PDB entry 1CC0 | X-ray diffraction, 5.00 A resolution (low resolution: residue-level contacts below are approximate; hydrogen-bond / salt-bridge calls are withheld) | chains A and E

[Chain A]
Molecule: transforming protein rhoA
From: Homo sapiens
Reference sequence: P61586 (RHOA_HUMAN); residues 1-190 here = UniProt positions 1-190
Chain sequence (190 residues; each row starts with the number of its first residue):
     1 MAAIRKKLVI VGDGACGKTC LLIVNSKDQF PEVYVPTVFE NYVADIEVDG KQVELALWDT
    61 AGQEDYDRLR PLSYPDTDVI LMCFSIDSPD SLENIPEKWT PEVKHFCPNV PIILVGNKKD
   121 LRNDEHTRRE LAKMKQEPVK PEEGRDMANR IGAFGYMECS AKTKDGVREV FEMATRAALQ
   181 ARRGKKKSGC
Disordered / not traced: 1-3
Sequence notes: conflict Asn-25 (Phe in P61586)
Metal / ion sites: Mg2+: Thr-19, Thr-37 (together with GDP)
Ligand contacts: GDP (guanosine-5'-diphosphate): Asp-13, Gly-14, Ala-15, Cys-16, Gly-17, Lys-18, Thr-19, Cys-20, Phe-30, Val-35, Thr-37, Gln-63, Lys-118, Asp-120, Leu-121, Ser-160, Ala-161, Lys-162

[Chain E]
Molecule: rho GDP dissociation inhibitor alpha
From: Homo sapiens
Reference sequence: P52565 (GDIR_HUMAN); residue numbers follow UniProt; this construct covers 1-204
Chain sequence (204 residues; row label = number of the first residue in the row):
     1 MAEQEPTAEQ LAQIAAENEE DEHSVNYKPP AQKSIQEIQE LDKDDESLRK YKEALLGRVA
    61 VSADPNVPNV VVTGLTLVCS SAPGPLELDL TGDLESFKKQ SFVLKEGVEY RIKISFRVNR
   121 EIVSGMKYIQ HTYRKGVKID KTDYMVGSYG PRAEEYEFLT PVEEAPKGML ARGSYSIKSR
   181 FTDDDKTDHL SWEWNLTIKK DWKD
Disordered / not traced: 1-23, 204

[How chain A and chain E interact]
Residue-residue contacts - 23 pairs, chain A then chain E:
  Tyr-34(A) / Asp-45(E)
  Tyr-34(A) / Glu-46(E)
  Glu-40(A) / Arg-49(E)
  Glu-40(A) / Glu-53(E)
  Tyr-66(A) / Lys-50(E)
  Arg-68(A) / Ala-31(E)
  Arg-68(A) / Gln-32(E)
  Arg-68(A) / Ser-34(E)
  Arg-68(A) / Ile-122(E)
  Leu-69(A) / Ala-54(E)
  Leu-69(A) / Ile-122(E)
  Pro-71(A) / Ser-148(E)
  Leu-72(A) / Ile-122(E)
  Leu-72(A) / Ser-148(E)
  Leu-72(A) / Tyr-149(E)
  Leu-72(A) / Gly-150(E)
  His-105(A) / Gly-125(E)
  His-105(A) / Met-145(E)
  His-105(A) / Asp-184(E)
  Phe-106(A) / Gly-125(E)
  Phe-106(A) / Gly-147(E)
  Phe-106(A) / Ser-148(E)
  Cys-190(A) / Thr-142(E)
Interface residues without a listed pair, chain A (14 interface residues in all): Thr-37, Val-38, Asp-65, Pro-108
Interface residues without a listed pair, chain E (21 interface residues in all): Ile-35, Lys-52, Gly-57

[Overview]
14 residues of chain A and 21 residues of chain E are in contact. Chain A binds GDP. Thr-19(A) and Thr-37(A)
coordinate Mg2+.
Here chain A is transforming protein rhoA and chain E is rho GDP dissociation inhibitor alpha, both from Homo
sapiens. Entry 1CC0 (Crystal structure of the rhoa.gdp-rhogdi complex) was determined by X-ray diffraction.
